Entry 2ZCJ (X-ray diffraction, 2.75 A resolution); this record covers chains C and A of the 3 polymer chains in the assembly.

[Chain C]
Molecule: 12-nt DNA strand
Sequence (12 nucleotides; row label = number of the first residue in the row):
   402 GATAGCGCTA TC

[Chain A]
Protein: Modification methylase HhaI
Organism: Haemophilus parahaemolyticus
Notes: EC 2.1.1.37
UniProtKB: P05102 (MTH1_HAEPH); residue numbers follow UniProt; this construct covers 1-327
Sequence (327 residues; numbered 1 to 327; the number before each row is that of its first residue):
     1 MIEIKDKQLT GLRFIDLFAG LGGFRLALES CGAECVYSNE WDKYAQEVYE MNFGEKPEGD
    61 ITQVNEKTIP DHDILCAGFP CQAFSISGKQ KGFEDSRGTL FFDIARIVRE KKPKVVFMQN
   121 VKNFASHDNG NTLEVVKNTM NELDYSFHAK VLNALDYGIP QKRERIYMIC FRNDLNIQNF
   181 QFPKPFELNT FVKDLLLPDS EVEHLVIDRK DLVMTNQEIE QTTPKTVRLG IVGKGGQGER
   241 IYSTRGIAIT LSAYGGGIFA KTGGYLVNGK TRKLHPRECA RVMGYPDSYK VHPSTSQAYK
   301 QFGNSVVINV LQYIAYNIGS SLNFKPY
Construct notes: engineered mutation Gln119 (Glu in P05102)
Residues lining bound ligands: S-adenosylhomocysteine (SAH): Phe18, Ala19, Gly20, Leu21, Gly22, Gly23, Phe24, Asn39, Glu40, Trp41, Asp42, Gly59, Asp60, Ile61, Thr62, Gly78, Phe79, Pro80, Leu100, Tyr285, Asn304, Ser305, Val306
Swiss-Prot annotation at these positions:
  - active site: Cys81
  - mutagenesis: Cys81 (C81G: Cells die, loss of methyltransferase activity, binds DNA about 3-fold more tightly ...), Gln237 (Q237X: Decrease in enzyme activity due to 98%-99% loss of DNA-binding activity. No change in substrate specificity)

[How chain C and chain A interact]
Residue-residue contacts - 25 pairs, chain C then chain A:
  DG402(C) with Tyr44(A), sugar contact
  DA403(C) with Ser294(A), hydrogen bond to the phosphate; Ser296(A), phosphate contact; Gln297(A), hydrogen bond to the phosphate
  DT404(C) with Ser296(A), phosphate contact
  DA405(C) with Gly256(A), base contact; Gly257(A), sugar contact; Ile258(A), sugar contact
  DG406(C) with Arg209(A), salt bridge to the phosphate; Glu239(A), sugar contact; Gly256(A), base contact; Gly257(A), hydrogen bond to the base
  DC407(C) with Lys234(A), salt bridge to the phosphate; Gln237(A), hydrogen bond to the base; Gly256(A), base contact; Gly257(A), base contact
  DG408(C) with Gly236(A), base contact; Gln237(A), hydrogen bond to the base; Arg240(A), base contact
  DT410(C) with Ile86(A), base contact; Gln90(A), phosphate contact
  DA411(C) with Ile86(A), sugar contact; Gln90(A), phosphate contact; Asn123(A), sugar contact
  DT412(C) with Ser126(A), phosphate contact
Interface residues without a listed pair, chain A (22 interface residues in all): Ser87, Tyr254, Gly255, Ala260, Lys261

[In short]
10 residues of chain C face 22 of chain A across their interface; the contacts include 5 hydrogen bonds and 2
salt bridges. Polar pairs include DG406(C)-Gly257(A), DC407(C)-Gln237(A) and DG408(C)-Gln237(A). Bound to
chain A: S-adenosylhomocysteine.
Chain C is a 12-nt DNA strand and chain A is Modification methylase HhaI (Haemophilus parahaemolyticus); the
structure, Ternary structure of the Glu119Gln M.HhaI, C5-Cytosine DNA methyltransferase, with unmodified DNA
and AdoHcy, was determined by X-ray diffraction together with 2Z6U from the same study.
